PDB entry 3J7I | electron microscopy, 8.90 A resolution (very low resolution: no residue pairs are listed; an interface is given only as per-side residue counts) | chains A and B

== Chain A ==
Protein: Tubulin alpha-1A chain
Organism: Sus scrofa
UniProt: P02550 (TBA1A_PIG); residues 1-451 here = UniProt positions 1-451
Amino-acid sequence (451 residues; row label = number of the first residue in the row):
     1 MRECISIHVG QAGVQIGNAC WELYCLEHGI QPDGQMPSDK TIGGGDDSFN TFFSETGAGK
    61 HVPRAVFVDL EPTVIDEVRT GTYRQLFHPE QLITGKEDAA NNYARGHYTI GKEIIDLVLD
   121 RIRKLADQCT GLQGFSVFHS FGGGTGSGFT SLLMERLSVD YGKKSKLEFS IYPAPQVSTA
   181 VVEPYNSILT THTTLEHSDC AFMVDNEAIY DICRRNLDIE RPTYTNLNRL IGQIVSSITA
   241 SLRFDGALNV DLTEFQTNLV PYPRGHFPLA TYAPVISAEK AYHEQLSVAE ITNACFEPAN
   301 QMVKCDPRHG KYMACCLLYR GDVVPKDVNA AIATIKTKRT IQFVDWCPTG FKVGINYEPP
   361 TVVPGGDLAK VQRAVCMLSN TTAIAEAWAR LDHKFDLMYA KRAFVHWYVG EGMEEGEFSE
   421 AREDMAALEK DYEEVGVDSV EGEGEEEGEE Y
Not modelled in the structure: 1, 35-60, 130, 162, 439-451
Curated features (UniProtKB/Swiss-Prot):
  - active site: E254
  - binding site (GTP): G10, Q11, A12, Q15, E71, A99, S140, G143, G144, T145, G146, T179, E183, N206, Y224, N228, L252
  - binding site (Mg(2+)): E71
  - site: Y451 (Involved in polymerization)
  - modified residue: K40 (N6-acetyllysine), Y282 (3'-nitrotyrosine), S439 (Phosphoserine), E443 (5-glutamyl polyglutamate), E445 (5-glutamyl polyglutamate), Y451 (3'-nitrotyrosine)
  - natural variant: G265 (A265G: this construct carries the variant), T271 to A273 (sequence variant, change not given here)
Metal / ion sites: Mg2+: D69 (together with GTP)
Small-molecule neighbours: GTP (guanosine-5'-triphosphate): G10, Q11, A12, Q15, I16, D69, L70, E71, I171, Y224, T225, L227, N228
Reported in the primary citation:
  - post-translational modification sites: K40 (citing earlier work)

== Chain B ==
Protein: Tubulin beta chain
Organism: Sus scrofa
UniProt: P02554 (TBB_PIG); the construct has insertions or renumbered stretches relative to UniProt, so the offset changes along the chain: 1-44 = UniProt 1-44; 47-360 = UniProt 45-358; 369-382 = UniProt 359-372; 384-455 = UniProt 374-445
Amino-acid sequence (445 residues; numbered 1 to 455; 10 numbers in that range are skipped by the numbering (no residue carries them; nothing is unmodelled there); the number before each row is that of its first residue):
     1 MREIVHIQAG QCGNQIGAKF WEVISDEHGI DPTGSYHGDS DLQL
    47 ERINVYYNEA AGNKYVPRAI LVDLEPGTMD SVRSGPFGQI FRPDNFVFGQ SGAGNNWAKG
   107 HYTEGAELVD SVLDVVRKES ESCDCLQGFQ LTHSLGGGTG SGMGTLLISK IREEYPDRIM
   167 NTFSVVPSPK VSDTVVEPYN ATLSVHQLVE NTDETYCIDN EALYDICFRT LKLTTPTYGD
   227 LNHLVSATMS GVTTCLRFPG QLNADLRKLA VNMVPFPRLH FFMPGFAPLT SRGSQQYRAL
   287 TVPELTQQMF DAKNMMAACD PRHGRYLTVA AVFRGRMSMK EVDEQMLNVQ NKNSSYFVEW
   347 IPNNVKTAVC DIPP
   369 RGLKMSATFI GNST
   363 A
   384 IQELFKRISE QFTAMFRRKA FLHWYTGEGM DEMEFTEAES NMNDLVSEYQ QYQDATADEQ
   444 GEFEEEGEED EA
Not modelled in the structure: 1, 95-96, 129-130, 140-141, 161-163, 174-178, 437-455
Curated features (UniProtKB/Swiss-Prot):
  - motif: M1 to I4 (MREI motif)
  - binding site (GTP): Q11, E71, S140, G144, T145, G146, N206, N228
  - binding site (Mg(2+)): E71
  - modified residue: S40 (Phosphoserine), K60 (N6-acetyllysine), S174 (Phosphoserine), T287 (Phosphothreonine), T292 (Phosphothreonine), R320 (Omega-N-methylarginine), E448 (5-glutamyl polyglutamate)
  - cross-link (Glycyl lysine isopeptide (Lys-Gly)): K60 (interchain with G-Cter in ubiquitin), K326 (interchain with G-Cter in ubiquitin)
Metal / ion sites: Mg2+: E71 (together with GTP)
Small-molecule neighbours:
  - GTP (guanosine-5'-triphosphate), molecule 1: G10, Q11, C12, Q15, I16, E71, T145, V171, N206, L209, Y224, L227, N228
  - GTP, molecule 2: P245, G246, Q247, R322

== How chain A and chain B interact ==
At this resolution (9 A) residue pairs are not listed: 18 residues of chain A and 21 of chain B lie at the interface.

== Overview ==
Chain A and chain B form an interface of 18 and 21 residues respectively. One GTP molecule is bound between
chain A and chain B. Ligands of chain B: GTP. From the paper: a modification site at K40(A).
Here chain A is Tubulin alpha-1A chain and chain B is Tubulin beta chain, both from Sus scrofa. Entry 3J7I
(Structure of alpha- and beta- tubulin in GMPCPP-microtubules) was determined by electron microscopy.
